PDB entry 3G4S | X-ray diffraction, 3.20 A resolution | chains 0 and P of the 31 polymer chains in the assembly

== Chain 0 ==
Molecule: 23S ribosomal RNA
Source organism: Haloarcula marismortui
Sequence (2923 nucleotides; row label = number of the first residue in the row):
     1 GUUGGCUACU AUGCCAGCUG GUGGAUUGCU CGGCUCAGGC GCUGAUGAAG GACGUGCCAA
    61 GCUGCGAUAA GCUGUGGGGA GCCGCACGGA GGCGAAGAAC CACAGAUUUC CGAAUGAGAA
   121 UCUCUCUAAC AAUUGCUUCG CGCAAUGAGG AACCCCGAGA ACUGAAACAU CUCAGUAUCG
   181 GGAGGAACAG AAAACGCAAC GUGAUGUCGU UAGUAACCGC GAGUGAACGC GAUACAGCCC
   241 AAACCGAAGC CCUCACGGGC AAUGUGGUGU CAGGGCUACC UCUCAUCAGC CGACCGUCUU
   301 CACGAAGUCU CUUGGAAUAG AGCGUGAUAC AGGGUGACAA CCCCGUACUG AAGACCAGUA
   361 CGCUGUGCGG UAGUGCCAGA GUAGCGGGGG UUGGAUAUCC CUCGCGAAUA ACGCAGGCAU
   421 CGACUGCGAA GGCUAAACAC AACCUGAGAC CGAUAGUGAA CAAGUAGUGU GAACGAACGC
   481 UGCAAAGUAC CCUCAGAAGG GAGGCGAAAU AGAGCAUGAA AUCAGUUGGC GAUCGAGCGA
   541 CAGGGCAUAC AAGGUCCCUU GACGAAUGAC CGAGACGCGA GUCUCCAGUA AGACUCACGG
   601 GAAGCCGAUG UUCUGUCGUA CGUUUUGAAA AACGAGCCAG GGAGUGUGUC UGUAUGGCAA
   661 GUCUAACCGG AGUAUCCGGG GAGGCACAGG GAAACCGACA UGGCCGCAGG GCUUUGCCCG
   721 AGGGCCGCCG UCUUCAAGGG CGGGGAGCCA UGUGGACACG ACCCGAAUCC GGACGAUCUA
   781 CGCAUGGACA AGAUGAAGCG UGCCGAAAGG CACGUGGAAG UCUGUUAGAG UUGGUGUCCU
   841 ACAAUACCCU CUCGUGAUCU AUGUGUAGGG GUGAAAGGCC CAUCGAGUCC GGCAACAGCU
   901 GGUUCCAAUC GAAACAUGUC GAAGCAUGAC CUCCGCCGAG GUAGUCUGUG AGGUAGAGCG
   961 ACCGAUUGGU GUGUCCGCCU CCGAGAGGAG UCGGCACACC UGUCAAACUC CAAACUUACA
  1021 GACGCUGUUU GACGCGGGGA UUCCGGUGCG CGGGGUAAGC CUGUGUACCA GGAGGGGAAC
  1081 AACCCAGAGA UAGGUUAAGG UCCCCAAGUG UGGAUUAAGU GUAAUCCUCU GAAGGUGGUC
  1141 UCGAGCCCUA GACAGCCGGG AGGUGAGCUU AGAAGCAGCU ACCCUCUAAG AAAAGCGUAA
  1201 CAGCUUACCG GCCGAGGUUU GAGGCGCCCA AAAUGAUCGG GACUCAAAUC CACCACCGAG
  1261 ACCUGUCCGU ACCACUCAUA CUGGUAAUCG AGUAGAUUGG CGCUCUAAUU GGAUGGAAGC
  1321 AGGGGCGAGA GCUCCUGUGG ACCGAUUAGU GACGAAAAUC CUGGCCAUAG UAGCAGCGAU
  1381 AGUCGGGUGA GAACCCCGAC GGCCUAAUGG AUAAGGGUUC CUCAGCACUG CUGAUCAGCU
  1441 GAGGGUUAGC CGGUCCUAAG UCUCACCGCA ACUCGACUGA GACGAAAUGG GAAACAGGUU
  1501 AAUAUUCCUG UGCCAUCAUG CAGUGAAAGU UGACGCCCUG GGGUCGAUCA CGCCGGGCAU
  1561 UCGCCCGGUC GAACCGUCCA ACUCCGUGGA AGCCGUAAUG GCAGGAAGCG GACGAACGGC
  1621 GGCAUAGGGA AACGUGAUUC AACCUGGGGC CCAUGAAAAG ACGAGCAUGA UGUCCGUACC
  1681 GAGAACCGAC ACAGGUGUCC AUGGCGGCGA AAGCCAAGGC CUGUCGGGAG CAACCAACGU
  1741 UAGGGAAUUC GGCAAGUUAG UCCCGUACCU UCGGAAGAAG GGAUGCCUGC UCCGGAACGG
  1801 AGCAGGUCGC AGUGACUCGG AAGCUCGGAC UGUCUAGUAA CAACAUAGGU GACCGCAAAU
  1861 CCGCAAGGAC UCGUACGGUC ACUGAAUCCU GCCCAGUGCA GGUAUCUGAA CACCUCGUAC
  1921 AAGAGGACGA AGGACCUGUC AACGGCGGGG GUAACUAUGA CCCUCUUAAG GUAGCGUAGU
  1981 ACCUUGCCGC AUCAGUAGCG GCUUGCAUGA AUGGAUUAAC CAGAGCUUCA CUGUCCCAAC
  2041 GUUGGGCCCG GUGAACUGUA CAUUCCAGUG CGGAGUCUGG AGACACCCAG GGGGAAGCGA
  2101 AGACCCUAUG GAGCUUUACU GCAGGCUGUC GCUGAGACGU GGUCGCCGAU GUGCAGCAUA
  2161 GGUAGGAGUC GUUACAGAGG UACCCGCGCU AGCGGGCCAC CCAGACAACA GUGAAAUACU
  2221 ACCCGUCGGU GACUGCGACU CUCACUCCGG GAGGAGGACA CCGAUAGCCG GGCAGUUUGA
  2281 CUGGGGCGGU ACGCGCUCGA AAAGAUAUCG AGCGCGCCCU AUGGUCAUCU CAGCCGGGAC
  2341 AGAGACCCGG CGAAGAGUGC AAGAGCAAAA GAUGACUUGA CAGUGUUCUU CCCAACGAGG
  2401 AACGCUGACG CGAAAGCGUG GUCUAGCGAA CCAAUUAGCC UGCUUGAUGC GGGCAAUUGA
  2461 UGACAGAAAA GCUACCCUAG GGAUAACAGA GUCGUCACUC GCAAGAGCAC AUAUCGACCG
  2521 AGUGGCUUGC UACCUCGAUG UCGGUUCCCU CCAUCCUGCC CGUGCAGAAG CGGGCAAGGG
  2581 UGAGGUUGUU CGCCUAUUAA AGGAGGUCGU GAGCUGGGUU UAGACCGUCG UGAGACAGGU
  2641 CGGCUGCUAU CUACUGGGUG UGUAAUGGUG UCUGACAAGA ACGACCGUAU AGUACGAGAG
  2701 GAACUACGGU UGGUGGCCAC UGGUGUACCG GUUGUUCGAG AGAGCACGUG CCGGGUAGCC
  2761 ACGCCACACG GGGUAAGAGC UGAACGCAUC UAAGCUCGAA ACCCACUUGG AAAAGAGACA
  2821 CCGCCGAGGU CCCGCGUACA AGACGCGGUC GAUAGACUCG GGGUGUGCGC GUCGAGGUAA
  2881 CGAGACGUUA AGCCCACGAG CACUAACAGA CCAAAGCCAU CAU
Disordered / not traced: 1-9, 126-127, 715, 971-998, 1560, 1952-1963, 2137-2236, 2339-2343, 2665-2666, 2915-2923
Modified positions: 1MA (6-hydro-1-methyladenosine-5'-monophosphate) at position 628, OMU (o2'-methyluridine 5'-monophosphate) at position 2587, OMG (o2'-methylguanosine-5'-monophosphate) at position 2588, UR3 (3-methyluridine-5'-monophoshate) at position 2619, PSU (pseudouridine-5'-monophosphate) at position 2621
Metal / ion sites: Na+ site 1: U12 (shared with 1 residue of chain R); Mg2+ site 1 near G28 (its only coordinating residue here); Na+ site 2: C40, C443; Na+ site 3: G56, A59, G61; Sr2+ site 1 near A86 (its only coordinating residue here); Mg2+ site 2 near U115 (its only coordinating residue here); Na+ site 4: C141, G142; Na+ site 5: U146, G147; Mg2+ site 3: C162, U2276; Na+ site 6: A165, A166; Mg2+ site 4: A167, C168; Na+ site 7: U170, C218, G219, G221; 1 more K+ sites not listed; 69 more Mg2+ sites not listed; 56 more Na+ sites not listed; 34 more Sr2+ sites not listed
Ligand contacts: tiamulin (MUL): G2102, A2103, C2104, A2486, C2487, A2538, U2539, G2540, U2541, U2620

== Chain P ==
Name: 50S ribosomal protein L19e
Source organism: Haloarcula marismortui
Reference sequence: P14119 (RL19_HALMA); residues 1-143 here correspond to UniProt positions 2-144 (UniProt number = residue number + 1)
Sequence (143 residues; numbered 1 to 143; the number before each row is that of its first residue):
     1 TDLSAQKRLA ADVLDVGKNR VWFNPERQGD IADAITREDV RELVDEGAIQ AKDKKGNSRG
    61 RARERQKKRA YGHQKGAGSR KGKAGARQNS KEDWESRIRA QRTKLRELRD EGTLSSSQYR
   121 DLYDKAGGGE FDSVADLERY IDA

== Interface between chain 0 and chain P ==
Contacting residue pairs (174):
  G792(0) with Ala86(P), sugar contact
  A793(0) with Lys83(P), sugar contact; Gly85(P), phosphate contact; Ala86(P), phosphate contact
  G800(0) with Asp124(P), sugar contact; Gly127(P), sugar contact; Gly128(P), sugar contact
  U801(0) with Asp124(P), sugar contact; Lys125(P), phosphate contact; Gly128(P), sugar contact; Glu130(P), hydrogen bond to the sugar
  G802(0) with Lys125(P), phosphate contact; Glu130(P), sugar contact
  G814(0) with Trp94(P), sugar contact
  U815(0) with Trp94(P), sugar contact
  G816(0) with Lys91(P), salt bridge to the phosphate
  G817(0) with Lys91(P), salt bridge to the phosphate
  G1387(0) with Thr1(P), hydrogen bond to the sugar; Gln28(P), hydrogen bond to the sugar
  U1388(0) with Thr1(P), hydrogen bond to the sugar
  C1395(0) with Asp2(P), sugar contact
  C1396(0) with Thr1(P), hydrogen bond to the sugar; Asp2(P), sugar contact; Leu3(P), hydrogen bond to the sugar
  C1397(0) with Leu3(P), sugar contact; Lys7(P), phosphate contact; Phe23(P), hydrogen bond to the sugar; Pro25(P), sugar contact; Gln28(P), sugar contact
  G1398(0) with Lys7(P), salt bridge to the phosphate; Val21(P), phosphate contact; Trp22(P), phosphate contact; Phe23(P), hydrogen bond to the phosphate; Pro25(P), sugar contact
  A1399(0) with Lys52(P), salt bridge to the phosphate
  U1422(0) with Ala5(P), phosphate contact; Arg8(P), salt bridge to the phosphate
  U1499(0) with Arg41(P), salt bridge to the phosphate
  U1500(0) with Arg37(P), phosphate contact; Arg41(P), salt bridge to the phosphate
  A1501(0) with Arg8(P), hydrogen bond to the sugar; Leu9(P), sugar contact; Thr36(P), phosphate contact; Arg37(P), hydrogen bond to the phosphate
  A1502(0) with Arg8(P), salt bridge to the phosphate; Leu9(P), phosphate contact; Arg37(P), salt bridge to the phosphate
  U1539(0) with Lys91(P), sugar contact
  G1540(0) with Glu95(P), phosphate contact; Arg99(P), hydrogen bond to the phosphate
  G1541(0) with Arg99(P), salt bridge to the phosphate
  U1548(0) with Arg59(P), hydrogen bond to the phosphate; Gln66(P), sugar contact
  C1549(0) with Arg59(P), salt bridge to the phosphate; Arg63(P), salt bridge to the phosphate; Gln66(P), sugar contact
  C1565(0) with Ser58(P), hydrogen bond to the sugar; Arg59(P), phosphate contact; Gly60(P), sugar contact; Arg63(P), salt bridge to the phosphate
  C1566(0) with Gly56(P), phosphate contact; Asn57(P), phosphate contact; Ser58(P), phosphate contact; Arg59(P), hydrogen bond to the phosphate; Arg63(P), salt bridge to the phosphate
  G1567(0) with Lys54(P), phosphate contact
  C1593(0) with Ser116(P), sugar contact; Ser117(P), phosphate contact; Arg120(P), base contact
  C1594(0) with Arg109(P), salt bridge to the phosphate; Tyr119(P), phosphate contact; Arg120(P), salt bridge to the phosphate
  G1595(0) with Arg109(P), salt bridge to the phosphate; Tyr119(P), hydrogen bond to the phosphate; Arg120(P), hydrogen bond to the base; Tyr123(P), base contact; Asp124(P), base contact
  U1596(0) with Arg102(P), hydrogen bond to the base; Arg106(P), salt bridge to the phosphate; Tyr123(P), hydrogen bond to the phosphate
  A1597(0) with Lys91(P), base contact; Trp94(P), hydrogen bond to the phosphate; Glu95(P), sugar contact; Ile98(P), sugar contact; Arg99(P), salt bridge to the phosphate; Arg102(P), salt bridge to the phosphate
  A1598(0) with Trp94(P), phosphate contact; Arg102(P), salt bridge to the phosphate
  G1703(0) with Asn57(P), base contact
  G1704(0) with Asn57(P), hydrogen bond to the base; Arg59(P), hydrogen bond to the phosphate
  C1705(0) with Arg59(P), salt bridge to the phosphate; Arg65(P), hydrogen bond to the phosphate
  G1706(0) with Arg65(P), salt bridge to the phosphate; Arg69(P), salt bridge to the phosphate
  G1707(0) with Arg69(P), salt bridge to the phosphate; Lys81(P), phosphate contact; Gly82(P), phosphate contact
  C1708(0) with Arg80(P), phosphate contact; Lys81(P), hydrogen bond to the phosphate; Gly82(P), hydrogen bond to the phosphate; Ala86(P), sugar contact; Arg87(P), salt bridge to the phosphate
  C1715(0) with Lys55(P), hydrogen bond to the sugar; Asn57(P), hydrogen bond to the sugar
  A1716(0) with Lys55(P), salt bridge to the phosphate; Asn57(P), sugar contact
  A1717(0) with Lys54(P), phosphate contact; Lys55(P), hydrogen bond to the phosphate
  G1718(0) with Gly17(P), hydrogen bond to the phosphate; Arg20(P), salt bridge to the phosphate
  G1719(0) with Gly17(P), phosphate contact; Lys18(P), hydrogen bond to the phosphate; Asn19(P), hydrogen bond to the phosphate
  C1720(0) with Asn19(P), hydrogen bond to the phosphate
  G1760(0) with Ala77(P), hydrogen bond to the base; Gly78(P), base contact; Arg80(P), hydrogen bond to the base; Lys81(P), hydrogen bond to the sugar
  U1761(0) with Ala77(P), base contact; Arg80(P), sugar contact; Lys81(P), sugar contact; Gly82(P), sugar contact; Lys83(P), phosphate contact; Ala84(P), phosphate contact
  C1762(0) with Lys83(P), phosphate contact; Ala84(P), hydrogen bond to the phosphate
  U1784(0) with Ala77(P), base contact; Gly78(P), hydrogen bond to the phosphate
  G1785(0) with Gly76(P), phosphate contact; Ala77(P), phosphate contact; Gly78(P), hydrogen bond to the phosphate
  C1786(0) with Gln74(P), hydrogen bond to the phosphate
  C1787(0) with Lys68(P), phosphate contact; Gln74(P), phosphate contact
  U1788(0) with His73(P), base contact
  G1789(0) with Tyr71(P), sugar contact; His73(P), hydrogen bond to the base
  C1790(0) with Tyr71(P), hydrogen bond to the phosphate; His73(P), base contact
  C1793(0) with Arg97(P), sugar contact; Ser133(P), phosphate contact; Ala135(P), phosphate contact
  G1794(0) with Ser96(P), hydrogen bond to the sugar; Ala100(P), phosphate contact; Ser133(P), phosphate contact; Val134(P), hydrogen bond to the phosphate
  G1795(0) with Ala100(P), phosphate contact
  A1796(0) with Ser96(P), base contact
  C1798(0) with Gln66(P), hydrogen bond to the sugar; Ala70(P), phosphate contact
  G1799(0) with Gln88(P), base contact
  G1800(0) with Lys75(P), salt bridge to the phosphate; Arg87(P), salt bridge to the phosphate; Gln88(P), hydrogen bond to the sugar
  A1801(0) with Arg80(P), salt bridge to the phosphate; Arg87(P), salt bridge to the phosphate
  G1802(0) with Gly72(P), base contact; Arg80(P), salt bridge to the phosphate
  U1813(0) with Gly78(P), phosphate contact; Lys81(P), base contact
  U1817(0) with Lys81(P), hydrogen bond to the base
  U2735(0) with Arg65(P), salt bridge to the phosphate
  U2736(0) with Lys55(P), hydrogen bond to the sugar; Asn57(P), phosphate contact; Arg61(P), salt bridge to the phosphate
  C2737(0) with Lys55(P), phosphate contact; Gly56(P), phosphate contact; Asn57(P), phosphate contact; Ser58(P), hydrogen bond to the phosphate; Arg61(P), salt bridge to the phosphate
  G2738(0) with Ser58(P), sugar contact; Arg61(P), phosphate contact
  A2739(0) with Arg61(P), salt bridge to the phosphate
Interface residues without a listed pair, chain 0 (81 interface residues in all): G1386, C1421, C1423, C1436, G1568, A1783, G1812, G1814
Interface residues without a listed pair, chain P (82 interface residues in all): Ser4, Val16, Asn24, Ile35, Glu38, Ala62, Ser79

== Summary ==
81 residues of chain 0 and 82 residues of chain P are in contact; the contacts include 47 hydrogen bonds and
37 salt bridges. Among the polar pairs are G1595(0)-Arg120(P), U1596(0)-Arg102(P) and G1704(0)-Asn57(P). Chain
0 binds tiamulin.
Chain 0 is 23S ribosomal RNA and chain P is 50S ribosomal protein L19e, both from Haloarcula marismortui; the
structure, Co-crystal structure of Tiamulin bound to the large ribosomal subunit, was determined by X-ray
diffraction, deposited together with 3G6E and 3G71.
